Entry 4QLS (X-ray diffraction, 2.80 A resolution); this record covers chains K and W of the 28 polymer chains in the assembly.

== Chain K ==
Molecule: Proteasome subunit beta type-5
Organism: Saccharomyces cerevisiae
Notes: EC 3.4.25.1
UniProtKB: P30656 (PSB5_YEAST); residues 1-212 here correspond to UniProt positions 76-287 (UniProt number = residue number + 75)
Chain sequence (212 residues; each row starts with the number of its first residue):
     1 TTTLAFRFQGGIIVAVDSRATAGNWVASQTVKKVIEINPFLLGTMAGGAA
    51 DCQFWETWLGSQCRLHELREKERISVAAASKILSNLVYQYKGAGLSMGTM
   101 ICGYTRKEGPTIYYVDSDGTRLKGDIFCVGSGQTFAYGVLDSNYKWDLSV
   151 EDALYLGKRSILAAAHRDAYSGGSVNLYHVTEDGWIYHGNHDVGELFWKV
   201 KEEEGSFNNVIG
Bound ions: Mg2+: Ala165, Asp168, Ser171 (shared with Asp204(W) of chain W)
Ligand contacts: 37Y (N-(morpholin-4-ylacetyl)-D-alanyl-N-[(2S,4R)-1-cyclohexyl-5-hydroxy-4-methyl-3-oxopentan-2-yl]-O-methyl-L-tyrosinamide): Thr1, Arg19, Ala20, Thr21, Ala27, Ser28, Val31, Lys32, Lys33, Met45, Ala46, Gly47, Gly48, Ala49, Cys52, Gln53, Ser131, Tyr170

== Chain W ==
Molecule: Proteasome subunit beta type-3
Organism: Saccharomyces cerevisiae
Notes: EC 3.4.25.1
UniProtKB: P25451 (PSB3_YEAST); residues 0-204 here correspond to UniProt positions 1-205 (UniProt number = residue number + 1)
Chain sequence (205 residues; each row starts with the number of its first residue; numbering starts at 0):
     0 MSDPSSINGGIVVAMTGKDCVAIACDLRLGSQSLGVSNKFEKIFHYGHVF
    50 LGITGLATDVTTLNEMFRYKTNLYKLKEERAIEPETFTQLVSSSLYERRF
   100 GPYFVGPVVAGINSKSGKPFIAGFDLIGCIDEAKDFIVSGTASDQLFGMC
   150 ESLYEPNLEPEDLFETISQALLNAADRDALSGWGAVVYIIKKDEVVKRYL
   200 KMRQD
Not modelled in the structure: 0
Bound ions: Mg2+: Asp204 (shared with Ala165(K), Asp168(K), Ser171(K) of chain K)
UniProt features mapped onto this chain:
  - modified residue: Ser30 (Phosphoserine)
  - cross-link: Lys69 (Glycyl lysine isopeptide (Lys-Gly) (interchain with G-Cter in ubiquitin))

== Interface between chain K and chain W ==
Contacting residue pairs (48):
  Arg19(K) - Asp204(W)  salt bridge
  Asn24(K) - Arg176(W)
  Asn24(K) - Asp177(W)
  Asn24(K) - Ala178(W)  hydrogen bond (backbone-backbone)
  Asn24(K) - Leu179(W)
  Trp25(K) - Gln144(W)
  Trp25(K) - Arg176(W)
  Val26(K) - Asp175(W)
  Val26(K) - Arg176(W)  hydrogen bond (backbone-side chain)
  Val26(K) - Asp177(W)
  Val26(K) - Ala178(W)
  Ala27(K) - Arg176(W)  hydrogen bond (backbone-side chain)
  Ser28(K) - Arg176(W)
  Gln29(K) - Arg202(W)
  Gln29(K) - Asp204(W)
  Phe135(K) - Leu33(W)  hydrophobic
  Ala165(K) - Asp204(W)
  His166(K) - Asn37(W)
  His166(K) - Trp182(W)  hydrogen bond (backbone-side chain)
  His166(K) - Gln203(W)  hydrogen bond (side chain-backbone)
  Arg167(K) - Ser32(W)
  Arg167(K) - Leu33(W)
  Arg167(K) - Gly34(W)  hydrogen bond (side chain-backbone)
  Arg167(K) - Val35(W)  hydrogen bond (side chain-backbone)
  Arg167(K) - Trp182(W)
  Asp168(K) - Ser32(W)
  Ala169(K) - Arg27(W)
  Ala169(K) - Ser32(W)  hydrogen bond (backbone-backbone)
  Ala169(K) - Ala178(W)
  Tyr170(K) - Ser32(W)
  Tyr170(K) - Ala178(W)  hydrophobic
  Ser171(K) - Asp204(W)
  Gly172(K) - Asp204(W)
  Gly173(K) - Arg202(W)  hydrogen bond (backbone-side chain)
  Gly173(K) - Asp204(W)  hydrogen bond (backbone-side chain)
  Asp192(K) - Arg202(W)  salt bridge
  Gly194(K) - Arg202(W)
  Phe197(K) - Gln203(W)
  Trp198(K) - Lys200(W)
  Trp198(K) - Met201(W)
  Trp198(K) - Gln203(W)
  Asn209(K) - Asn37(W)  hydrogen bond (backbone-side chain)
  Asn209(K) - Lys38(W)
  Val210(K) - Asn37(W)
  Val210(K) - Gln203(W)
  Ile211(K) - Leu26(W)  hydrophobic
  Ile211(K) - Lys38(W)
  Ile211(K) - Tyr198(W)  hydrophobic
Interface residues without a listed pair, chain K (25 interface residues in all): Val193
Interface residues without a listed pair, chain W (22 interface residues in all): Gln31

== Overview ==
The interface between chain K and chain W involves 25 residues on one side and 22 on the other, with 11
hydrogen bonds and 2 salt bridges. Polar pairs include Arg19(K)-Asp204(W), Asp192(K)-Arg202(W) and
Val26(K)-Arg176(W). Chain K binds compound 37Y.
Here chain K is Proteasome subunit beta type-5 and chain W is Proteasome subunit beta type-3, both from
Saccharomyces cerevisiae. Entry 4QLS (yCP in complex with tripeptidic epoxyketone inhibitor 11) was determined
by X-ray diffraction together with 4QLQ, 4QLT, 4QLU and 4QLV from the same study.
